Entry 6BGO (electron microscopy, 4.20 A resolution (low resolution: residue-level contacts below are approximate; hydrogen-bond / salt-bridge calls are withheld)); this record covers chains L and M of the 35 polymer chains in the assembly.

[Chain L (and M)]
Name: Proteasome subunit alpha
Organism: Mycobacterium tuberculosis
Notes: EC 3.4.25.1; chain M of this document is another copy of the same molecule, construct and numbering; everything in this record applies to it too
UniProt: A5U4D5 (PSA_MYCTA); residues 1-248 here = UniProt positions 1-248
Sequence (248 residues; numbered 1 to 248; the number before each row is that of its first residue):
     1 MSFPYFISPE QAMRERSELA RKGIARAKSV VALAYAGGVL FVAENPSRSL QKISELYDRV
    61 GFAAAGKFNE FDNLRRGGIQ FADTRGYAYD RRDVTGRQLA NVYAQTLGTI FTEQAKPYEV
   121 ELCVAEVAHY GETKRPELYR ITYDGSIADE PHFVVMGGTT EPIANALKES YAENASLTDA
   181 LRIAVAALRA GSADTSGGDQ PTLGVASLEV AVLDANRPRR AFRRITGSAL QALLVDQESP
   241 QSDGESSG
Disordered / not traced: 1-4, 191-202, 235-248 (chain M: 1-3, 191-202, 235-248)
From the paper describing this entry:
  - mutagenesis - K52A: abolished catalytic activity on HspR

[Interface between chain L and chain M]
Pairs across the interface (10; chain L residue first):
  Tyr5(L) - Pro4(M)
  Tyr5(L) - Tyr5(M)
  Phe6(L) - Tyr5(M)
  Phe6(L) - Phe6(M)
  Glu10(L) - Glu15(M)
  Gln105(L) - Asn73(M)
  Thr112(L) - Ala115(M)
  Glu113(L) - Gln114(M)
  Ile147(L) - Leu50(M)
  Asp149(L) - Ser49(M)
Interface residues without a listed pair, chain L (12 interface residues in all): Asn101, Glu137, Tyr139, Asp144
Interface residues without a listed pair, chain M (13 interface residues in all): Arg48, Lys67, Phe68, Asp72

[Summary]
12 residues of chain L face 13 of chain M across their interface. From the paper: K52A of chain L abolishes
catalytic activity on HspR.
Chain L and chain M are both Proteasome subunit alpha (Mycobacterium tuberculosis); the structure, Singly
PafE-capped 20S CP in Mycobacterium tuberculosis, was determined by electron microscopy (same publication as
6BGL).
